1GKF - chains A and B; structure by X-ray diffraction, 1.41 A resolution.

# Chain A
Name: Penicillin G acylase alpha subunit
Source organism: Escherichia coli
Notes: EC 3.5.1.11; fragment: n-terminal nucleophile domain residues 29-286
UniProtKB: P06875 (PAC_ECOLI); residues 1-260 here correspond to UniProt positions 27-286 (UniProt number = residue number + 26)
Chain sequence (260 residues; row label = number of the first residue in the row):
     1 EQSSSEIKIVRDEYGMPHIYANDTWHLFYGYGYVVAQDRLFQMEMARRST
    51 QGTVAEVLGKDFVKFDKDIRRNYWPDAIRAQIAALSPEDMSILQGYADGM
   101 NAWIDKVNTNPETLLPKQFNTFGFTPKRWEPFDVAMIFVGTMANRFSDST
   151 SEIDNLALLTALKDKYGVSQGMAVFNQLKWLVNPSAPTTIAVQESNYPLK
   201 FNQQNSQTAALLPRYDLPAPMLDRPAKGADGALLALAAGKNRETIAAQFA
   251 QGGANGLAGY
Not modelled in the structure: 1-2, 211-260
Differences from the reference sequence: modified residue (16)
Modified positions: Met-16 (methionine sulfoxide; SME)
Metal / ion sites: Ca2+: Glu-152 (shared with Asp-73(B), Val-75(B), Asp-76(B), Pro-205(B) of chain B)

# Chain B
Name: Penicillin G acylase beta subunit
Source organism: Escherichia coli
Notes: EC 3.5.1.11
UniProtKB: P06875 (PAC_ECOLI); residues 1-557 here correspond to UniProt positions 290-846 (UniProt number = residue number + 289)
Chain sequence (557 residues; numbered 1 to 557; the number before each row is that of its first residue):
     1 SNMWVIGKSKAQDAKAIMVNGPQFGWYAPAYTYGIGLHGAGYDVTGNTPF
    51 AYPGLVFGHNGVISWGSTAGFGDDVDIFAERLSAEKPGYYLHNGKWVKML
   101 SREETITVKNGQAETFTVWRTVHGNILQTDQTTQTAYAKSRAWDGKEVAS
   151 LLAWTHQMKAKNWQEWTQQAAKQALTINWYYADVNGNIGYVHTGAYPDRQ
   201 SGHDPRLPVPGTGKWDWKGLLPFEMNPKVYNPQSGYIANWANSPQKDYPA
   251 SDLFAFLWGGADRVTEIDRLLEQKPRLTADQAWDVIRQTSRQDLNLRLFL
   301 PTLQAATSGLTQSDPRRQLVETLTRWDGINLLNDDGKTWQQPGSAILNVW
   351 LTSMLKRTVVAAVPMPFDKWYSASGYETTQDGPTGSLNISVGAKILYEAV
   401 QGDKSPIPQAVDLFAGKPQQEVVLAALEDTWETLSKRYGNNVSNWKTPAM
   451 ALTFRANNFFGVPQAAAEETRHQAEYQNRGTENDMIVFSPTTSDRPVLAW
   501 DVVAPGQSGFIAPDGTVDKHYEDQLKMYENFGRKSLWLTKQDVEAHKESQ
   551 EVLHVQR
Differences from the reference sequence: engineered mutation Ala-241 (Asn530 in P06875)
Metal / ion sites: Ca2+: Asp-73, Val-75, Asp-76, Pro-205, Asp-252 (shared with Glu-152(A) of chain A)

# Interface between chain A and chain B
Contacting residue pairs (363; chain A residue first):
  Ser-5(A) / Leu-553(B)
  Ser-5(A) / His-554(B)
  Ser-5(A) / Val-555(B)  hydrogen bond (backbone-backbone)
  Glu-6(A) / Val-552(B)
  Glu-6(A) / Leu-553(B)
  Ile-7(A) / Glu-551(B)
  Ile-7(A) / Val-552(B)
  Ile-7(A) / Leu-553(B)  hydrogen bond (backbone-backbone)
  Lys-8(A) / Gln-550(B)
  Lys-8(A) / Glu-551(B)
  Ile-9(A) / Gln-550(B)
  Ile-9(A) / Glu-551(B)  hydrogen bond (backbone-backbone)
  Val-10(A) / Val-543(B)  hydrophobic
  Val-10(A) / Lys-547(B)
  Val-10(A) / Ser-549(B)
  Arg-11(A) / Lys-547(B)
  Arg-11(A) / Glu-548(B)  hydrogen bond (backbone-backbone)
  Arg-11(A) / Ser-549(B)  hydrogen bond (backbone-backbone)
  Asp-12(A) / Trp-537(B)
  Asp-12(A) / His-546(B)
  Asp-12(A) / Glu-548(B)
  Glu-13(A) / His-520(B)  hydrogen bond (backbone-side chain)
  Glu-13(A) / His-546(B)  hydrogen bond (backbone-backbone)
  Glu-13(A) / Glu-548(B)
  Tyr-14(A) / Gln-507(B)
  Tyr-14(A) / His-520(B)
  Tyr-14(A) / Asp-523(B)
  Tyr-14(A) / Gln-524(B)
  Tyr-14(A) / Lys-534(B)
  Gly-15(A) / Gln-507(B)
  Gly-15(A) / His-520(B)
  Met-16(A) / Gly-34(B)
  Met-16(A) / Ile-35(B)
  Met-16(A) / Gly-36(B)
  Met-16(A) / Thr-45(B)
  Met-16(A) / Gly-46(B)
  Met-16(A) / Lys-534(B)
  Met-16(A) / Leu-536(B)
  Pro-17(A) / Tyr-33(B)
  Pro-17(A) / Gly-34(B)
  Pro-17(A) / Ile-35(B)
  Pro-17(A) / Gly-36(B)  hydrogen bond (backbone-backbone)
  Pro-17(A) / Gln-507(B)
  His-18(A) / Gly-36(B)
  His-18(A) / His-38(B)  hydrogen bond
  His-18(A) / Thr-45(B)
  His-18(A) / Trp-537(B)
  His-18(A) / Val-543(B)
  Ile-19(A) / Ile-35(B)  hydrophobic
  Ile-19(A) / Gly-36(B)  hydrogen bond (backbone-backbone)
  Ile-19(A) / Leu-37(B)
  Ile-19(A) / His-38(B)  hydrogen bond (backbone-backbone)
  Tyr-20(A) / His-38(B)
  Tyr-20(A) / Lys-540(B)
  Tyr-20(A) / Val-543(B)
  Ala-21(A) / His-38(B)  hydrogen bond (backbone-backbone)
  Ala-21(A) / Gly-39(B)
  Ala-21(A) / Ala-40(B)
  Asp-23(A) / Ala-40(B)
  Thr-24(A) / Ala-40(B)
  Trp-25(A) / Val-555(B)  hydrophobic
  Trp-25(A) / Arg-557(B)
  His-26(A) / Val-555(B)  hydrogen bond (side chain-backbone)
  Leu-27(A) / His-38(B)
  Leu-27(A) / Gly-39(B)
  Leu-27(A) / Tyr-42(B)  hydrophobic
  Phe-28(A) / Pro-53(B)
  Phe-28(A) / Thr-155(B)
  Tyr-29(A) / Val-555(B)  hydrophobic
  Tyr-31(A) / Tyr-33(B)  hydrophobic
  Tyr-31(A) / Ile-35(B)
  Tyr-31(A) / Leu-37(B)  hydrophobic
  Tyr-31(A) / Thr-48(B)
  Tyr-31(A) / Ala-51(B)  hydrogen bond (side chain-backbone)
  Tyr-31(A) / Tyr-52(B)  hydrogen bond (side chain-backbone)
  Tyr-31(A) / Pro-53(B)
  Tyr-33(A) / Glu-551(B)  hydrogen bond
  Tyr-33(A) / Leu-553(B)
  Val-34(A) / Tyr-33(B)  hydrogen bond (backbone-side chain)
  Val-35(A) / Tyr-33(B)  hydrogen bond (backbone-side chain)
  Val-35(A) / Ala-51(B)  hydrophobic
  Gln-37(A) / Phe-510(B)
  Gln-37(A) / Glu-551(B)  hydrogen bond
  Asp-38(A) / Tyr-33(B)  hydrogen bond
  Asp-38(A) / Gln-507(B)
  Asp-38(A) / Ser-508(B)
  Asp-38(A) / Gly-509(B)  hydrogen bond (backbone-backbone)
  Asp-38(A) / Phe-510(B)
  Arg-39(A) / Ala-30(B)  hydrogen bond (side chain-backbone)
  Arg-39(A) / Thr-32(B)  hydrogen bond (side chain-backbone)
  Arg-39(A) / Tyr-33(B)
  Arg-39(A) / Gly-506(B)
  Arg-39(A) / Gln-507(B)  hydrogen bond (side chain-backbone)
  Arg-39(A) / Gly-509(B)
  Phe-41(A) / Gln-464(B)
  Phe-41(A) / Ala-465(B)
  Gln-42(A) / Pro-29(B)  hydrogen bond (side chain-backbone)
  Gln-42(A) / Ala-30(B)  hydrogen bond (side chain-backbone)
  Gln-42(A) / Gln-464(B)  hydrogen bond
  Met-43(A) / Phe-50(B)
  Met-45(A) / Val-462(B)  hydrophobic
  Met-45(A) / Pro-463(B)
  Ala-46(A) / Phe-50(B)  hydrophobic
  Ser-49(A) / Asn-458(B)  hydrogen bond
  Ser-49(A) / Phe-460(B)
  Ser-49(A) / Val-462(B)
  Thr-50(A) / Phe-460(B)
  Val-54(A) / Val-462(B)  hydrophobic
  Ala-55(A) / Thr-107(B)
  Ala-55(A) / Val-108(B)
  Ala-55(A) / Lys-109(B)  hydrogen bond (backbone-backbone)
  Glu-56(A) / Thr-107(B)  hydrogen bond (backbone-backbone)
  Glu-56(A) / Lys-109(B)
  Val-57(A) / Lys-109(B)
  Leu-58(A) / Pro-463(B)
  Gly-59(A) / Val-108(B)
  Gly-59(A) / Lys-109(B)
  Lys-60(A) / Val-108(B)
  Phe-62(A) / Gly-461(B)
  Phe-62(A) / Pro-463(B)
  Val-63(A) / Val-108(B)  hydrophobic
  Val-63(A) / Glu-114(B)
  Phe-65(A) / Phe-460(B)  hydrophobic
  Phe-65(A) / Val-462(B)  hydrophobic
  Asp-66(A) / Ile-106(B)
  Lys-67(A) / Ile-106(B)
  Lys-67(A) / Glu-114(B)  salt bridge
  Lys-67(A) / Phe-116(B)
  Ile-69(A) / Phe-460(B)  hydrophobic
  Arg-70(A) / Arg-102(B)  hydrogen bond (backbone-side chain)
  Arg-70(A) / Glu-104(B)  salt bridge
  Arg-70(A) / Thr-105(B)  hydrogen bond (side chain-backbone)
  Arg-70(A) / Ile-106(B)
  Arg-70(A) / Val-118(B)
  Arg-71(A) / Phe-116(B)
  Arg-71(A) / Val-118(B)
  Arg-71(A) / Asn-125(B)  hydrogen bond (backbone-side chain)
  Asn-72(A) / Asn-125(B)
  Asn-72(A) / Lys-139(B)  hydrogen bond
  Asn-72(A) / Arg-141(B)  hydrogen bond (backbone-side chain)
  Tyr-73(A) / Arg-102(B)  hydrogen bond (backbone-side chain)
  Tyr-73(A) / Asn-125(B)  hydrogen bond (backbone-side chain)
  Trp-74(A) / Ser-101(B)
  Trp-74(A) / Arg-102(B)
  Trp-74(A) / Val-118(B)
  Trp-74(A) / Arg-120(B)
  Trp-74(A) / Asn-125(B)
  Pro-75(A) / Arg-102(B)
  Ile-78(A) / Glu-147(B)
  Gln-81(A) / Gly-145(B)
  Gln-81(A) / Lys-146(B)
  Gln-81(A) / Glu-147(B)  hydrogen bond
  Gln-81(A) / Val-148(B)  hydrogen bond (side chain-backbone)
  Leu-85(A) / Leu-152(B)  hydrophobic
  Asp-89(A) / Leu-152(B)
  Asp-89(A) / His-156(B)  salt bridge
  Ser-91(A) / Arg-557(B)  hydrogen bond
  Ile-92(A) / Pro-53(B)  hydrophobic
  Ile-92(A) / Leu-152(B)  hydrophobic
  Gln-94(A) / Arg-557(B)
  Tyr-96(A) / Ala-51(B)  hydrogen bond (side chain-backbone)
  Pro-111(A) / Pro-513(B)
  Glu-112(A) / Pro-513(B)
  Thr-113(A) / Pro-513(B)
  Leu-114(A) / Phe-510(B)
  Leu-115(A) / Pro-513(B)
  Pro-116(A) / Phe-510(B)  hydrophobic
  Pro-116(A) / Ile-511(B)
  Lys-117(A) / Ile-511(B)  hydrogen bond (backbone-backbone)
  Lys-117(A) / Ala-512(B)
  Gln-118(A) / Glu-469(B)  hydrogen bond
  Gln-118(A) / Gly-509(B)
  Gln-118(A) / Ile-511(B)
  Phe-122(A) / Pro-463(B)  hydrophobic
  Phe-122(A) / Ala-465(B)
  Ala-135(A) / Leu-151(B)  hydrophobic
  Ile-137(A) / Phe-50(B)  hydrophobic
  Ile-137(A) / Tyr-52(B)
  Phe-138(A) / Tyr-52(B)  hydrophobic
  Phe-138(A) / Glu-147(B)
  Phe-138(A) / Ser-150(B)
  Phe-138(A) / Leu-151(B)
  Phe-138(A) / Trp-154(B)  hydrophobic
  Phe-138(A) / Leu-175(B)  hydrophobic
  Val-139(A) / Glu-147(B)
  Gly-140(A) / Phe-459(B)
  Gly-140(A) / Phe-460(B)
  Thr-141(A) / Tyr-31(B)
  Thr-141(A) / Phe-50(B)
  Thr-141(A) / Tyr-52(B)  hydrogen bond
  Thr-141(A) / Phe-459(B)
  Thr-141(A) / Phe-460(B)
  Met-142(A) / Tyr-52(B)  hydrogen bond
  Met-142(A) / Trp-154(B)  hydrophobic
  Met-142(A) / Leu-175(B)  hydrophobic
  Met-142(A) / Ile-177(B)  hydrophobic
  Ala-143(A) / Trp-143(B)
  Ala-143(A) / Leu-175(B)  hydrophobic
  Asn-144(A) / Arg-141(B)
  Asn-144(A) / Trp-143(B)
  Arg-145(A) / Phe-459(B)
  Arg-145(A) / Phe-460(B)
  Phe-146(A) / Phe-24(B)  hydrophobic
  Phe-146(A) / Tyr-31(B)
  Phe-146(A) / Ala-69(B)  hydrophobic
  Phe-146(A) / Thr-176(B)
  Phe-146(A) / Phe-459(B)  hydrophobic
  Ser-147(A) / Asp-74(B)  hydrogen bond
  Ser-147(A) / Trp-143(B)  hydrogen bond (backbone-side chain)
  Ser-147(A) / Leu-175(B)
  Ser-147(A) / Thr-176(B)  hydrogen bond (side chain-backbone)
  Asp-148(A) / Lys-139(B)  salt bridge
  Asp-148(A) / Arg-141(B)  salt bridge
  Asp-148(A) / Trp-143(B)
  Ser-149(A) / Ser-251(B)
  Ser-149(A) / Leu-253(B)
  Thr-150(A) / Val-75(B)
  Thr-150(A) / Ile-77(B)
  Thr-150(A) / Lys-139(B)
  Thr-150(A) / Asp-252(B)  hydrogen bond
  Thr-150(A) / Leu-253(B)
  Ser-151(A) / Asp-252(B)  hydrogen bond (backbone-side chain)
  Ser-151(A) / Leu-253(B)
  Ser-151(A) / Phe-254(B)  hydrogen bond (side chain-backbone)
  Glu-152(A) / Val-75(B)
  Glu-152(A) / Asp-76(B)
  Glu-152(A) / Ile-77(B)  hydrogen bond (side chain-backbone)
  Glu-152(A) / Pro-205(B)
  Glu-152(A) / Arg-206(B)
  Glu-152(A) / Leu-207(B)
  Glu-152(A) / Pro-208(B)
  Glu-152(A) / Asp-252(B)
  Ile-153(A) / Ile-77(B)  hydrophobic
  Ile-153(A) / Gln-128(B)
  Ile-153(A) / Tyr-137(B)  hydrophobic
  Asp-154(A) / Phe-254(B)
  Asp-154(A) / Trp-370(B)
  Asn-155(A) / Arg-206(B)  hydrogen bond (side chain-backbone)
  Asn-155(A) / Leu-207(B)
  Asn-155(A) / Asp-252(B)  hydrogen bond (side chain-backbone)
  Asn-155(A) / Phe-254(B)
  Leu-156(A) / Tyr-137(B)
  Leu-156(A) / Leu-207(B)
  Leu-156(A) / Pro-208(B)
  Ala-157(A) / Phe-367(B)
  Leu-158(A) / Phe-367(B)  hydrophobic
  Leu-158(A) / Trp-370(B)  hydrophobic
  Leu-158(A) / Tyr-371(B)
  Leu-159(A) / Leu-207(B)  hydrophobic
  Ala-161(A) / Pro-364(B)
  Ala-161(A) / Phe-367(B)  hydrophobic
  Leu-162(A) / Pro-364(B)
  Lys-165(A) / Ala-362(B)
  Tyr-166(A) / Ala-362(B)  hydrogen bond (side chain-backbone)
  Tyr-166(A) / Val-411(B)
  Gln-170(A) / Ala-410(B)
  Met-172(A) / Arg-206(B)
  Ala-173(A) / Ala-410(B)  hydrophobic
  Val-174(A) / Ala-410(B)
  Val-174(A) / Val-411(B)  hydrophobic
  Phe-175(A) / Arg-206(B)
  Asn-176(A) / Arg-206(B)  hydrogen bond
  Gln-177(A) / Ile-407(B)
  Gln-177(A) / Pro-408(B)
  Gln-177(A) / Gln-409(B)  hydrogen bond
  Gln-177(A) / Ala-410(B)  hydrogen bond (side chain-backbone)
  Gln-177(A) / Val-411(B)  hydrogen bond (side chain-backbone)
  Gln-177(A) / Leu-413(B)
  Leu-178(A) / Leu-257(B)
  Leu-178(A) / Val-359(B)  hydrophobic
  Leu-178(A) / Val-363(B)  hydrophobic
  Leu-178(A) / Tyr-371(B)
  Leu-178(A) / Ile-395(B)
  Lys-179(A) / Arg-206(B)  hydrogen bond (backbone-side chain)
  Lys-179(A) / Ser-251(B)  hydrogen bond (side chain-backbone)
  Lys-179(A) / Asp-252(B)
  Lys-179(A) / Leu-253(B)  hydrogen bond (side chain-backbone)
  Lys-179(A) / Phe-256(B)  hydrogen bond (side chain-backbone)
  Lys-179(A) / Leu-257(B)
  Trp-180(A) / Arg-206(B)
  Trp-180(A) / Leu-257(B)  hydrophobic
  Trp-180(A) / Trp-258(B)  hydrogen bond (side chain-backbone)
  Trp-180(A) / Gly-259(B)
  Trp-180(A) / Glu-398(B)
  Trp-180(A) / Ile-407(B)  hydrophobic
  Leu-181(A) / Asp-204(B)
  Leu-181(A) / Pro-205(B)
  Leu-181(A) / Arg-206(B)
  Leu-181(A) / Pro-249(B)  hydrophobic
  Val-182(A) / Asp-247(B)
  Val-182(A) / Tyr-248(B)
  Val-182(A) / Pro-249(B)  hydrophobic
  Asn-183(A) / Trp-258(B)
  Asn-183(A) / Gly-259(B)
  Asn-183(A) / Gly-260(B)
  Asn-183(A) / Glu-398(B)
  Asn-183(A) / Pro-406(B)
  Asn-183(A) / Ile-407(B)
  Pro-184(A) / Lys-246(B)
  Pro-184(A) / Pro-406(B)  hydrophobic
  Ser-185(A) / Gly-260(B)  hydrogen bond (side chain-backbone)
  Ser-185(A) / Glu-398(B)
  Ser-185(A) / Pro-406(B)
  Ala-186(A) / Trp-258(B)
  Ala-186(A) / Gly-259(B)
  Pro-187(A) / Asn-242(B)  hydrogen bond (backbone-side chain)
  Pro-187(A) / Ser-243(B)
  Pro-187(A) / Gly-259(B)
  Pro-187(A) / Asp-262(B)
  Pro-187(A) / Val-264(B)  hydrophobic
  Pro-187(A) / Thr-265(B)
  Thr-188(A) / Asn-242(B)
  Thr-188(A) / Ser-243(B)
  Thr-188(A) / Gln-245(B)
  Thr-188(A) / Lys-246(B)
  Thr-189(A) / Tyr-190(B)
  Thr-189(A) / Ile-237(B)
  Thr-189(A) / Ala-238(B)  hydrogen bond (side chain-backbone)
  Thr-189(A) / Asn-239(B)  hydrogen bond
  Thr-189(A) / Asn-242(B)  hydrogen bond
  Thr-189(A) / Ser-243(B)  hydrogen bond (backbone-backbone)
  Thr-189(A) / Pro-244(B)
  Ile-190(A) / Tyr-190(B)  hydrophobic
  Ile-190(A) / Pro-227(B)
  Ile-190(A) / Lys-228(B)
  Ile-190(A) / Val-229(B)  hydrophobic
  Ile-190(A) / Pro-244(B)  hydrogen bond (backbone-backbone)
  Glu-194(A) / Val-229(B)
  Glu-194(A) / Pro-232(B)
  Glu-194(A) / Gln-233(B)  hydrogen bond (side chain-backbone)
  Ser-195(A) / Gln-245(B)  hydrogen bond
  Asn-196(A) / Gln-245(B)
  Asn-196(A) / Lys-246(B)
  Asn-196(A) / Asp-247(B)  hydrogen bond
  Tyr-197(A) / Leu-221(B)
  Tyr-197(A) / Met-225(B)
  Tyr-197(A) / Gln-245(B)  hydrogen bond (backbone-side chain)
  Tyr-197(A) / Lys-246(B)  hydrogen bond (backbone-backbone)
  Tyr-197(A) / Asp-247(B)
  Tyr-197(A) / Tyr-248(B)  hydrophobic
  Pro-198(A) / Met-225(B)  hydrophobic
  Leu-199(A) / Leu-221(B)  hydrophobic
  Leu-199(A) / Met-225(B)  hydrophobic
  Phe-201(A) / Arg-199(B)
  Phe-201(A) / Pro-249(B)  hydrophobic
  Asn-202(A) / Gly-202(B)
  Asn-202(A) / His-203(B)
  Asn-202(A) / Asp-204(B)
  Asn-202(A) / Pro-205(B)
  Gln-203(A) / Asp-204(B)
  Gln-203(A) / Arg-206(B)  hydrogen bond (backbone-side chain)
  Gln-204(A) / Asp-204(B)  hydrogen bond (backbone-side chain)
  Asn-205(A) / Asp-204(B)  hydrogen bond (backbone-side chain)
  Asn-205(A) / Leu-207(B)
  Ser-206(A) / Gly-202(B)
  Gln-207(A) / Gly-202(B)  hydrogen bond (backbone-backbone)
  Gln-207(A) / His-203(B)
  Gln-207(A) / Asp-204(B)
  Gln-207(A) / Leu-207(B)
  Gln-207(A) / Pro-208(B)
  Gln-207(A) / Val-209(B)
  Gln-207(A) / Pro-210(B)
  Gln-207(A) / Trp-215(B)  hydrogen bond (backbone-side chain)
Also at the interface, not in a pair above, chain A (143 interface residues in all): Gly-52, Ile-82, Leu-93, Asn-120, Val-134, Val-192, Gln-193, Thr-208
Also at the interface, not in a pair above, chain B (166 interface residues in all): Gln-23, Val-56, Phe-71, Leu-100, Trp-119, Ile-126, Leu-127, Ala-149, Ala-250, Lys-394, Ala-466, Val-503, Gly-515, Met-527, Gln-556

# Summary
143 residues of chain A face 166 of chain B across their interface; the contacts include 81 hydrogen bonds and
5 salt bridges. Polar contacts include Lys-67(A)/Glu-114(B), Arg-70(A)/Glu-104(B) and Asp-89(A)/His-156(B).
Glu-152(A), Asp-73(B), Val-75(B), Asp-76(B), Pro-205(B) and Asp-252(B) coordinate Ca2+.
Here chain A is Penicillin G acylase alpha subunit and chain B is Penicillin G acylase beta subunit, both from
Escherichia coli. Entry 1GKF (Crystal structures of penicillin acylase enzyme-substrate complexes: Structural
insights into the catalytic mechanism) was determined by X-ray diffraction, deposited together with 1GK9, 1GM7
and 1GM8.
